Entry 2GEZ (X-ray diffraction, 2.60 A resolution); this record covers chains C and D of the 4 polymer chains in the assembly.

[Chain C]
Molecule: L-asparaginase alpha subunit
From: Lupinus luteus
Notes: EC 3.5.1.1; fragment: N-terminal subunit (residues 1-192)
UniProt: Q9ZSD6 (ASPG_LUPLU); residues 1-192 here = UniProt positions 1-192
Amino-acid sequence (195 residues; numbered -2 to 192; the number before each row is that of its first residue; numbers below 1 keep their minus sign (Gly-2 is residue -2)):
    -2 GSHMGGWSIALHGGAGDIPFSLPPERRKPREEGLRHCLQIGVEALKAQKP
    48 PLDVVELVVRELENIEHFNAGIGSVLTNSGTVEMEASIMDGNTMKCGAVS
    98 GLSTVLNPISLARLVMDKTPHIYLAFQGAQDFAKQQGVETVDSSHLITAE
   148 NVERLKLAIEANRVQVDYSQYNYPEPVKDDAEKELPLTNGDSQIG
Not modelled in the structure: -2 to 1, 168-192
Construct notes: cloning artifact (-2 to 0)
Curated features (UniProtKB/Swiss-Prot):
  - site: Gly192 (Cleavage)

[Chain D]
Molecule: L-asparaginase beta subunit
From: Lupinus luteus
Notes: EC 3.5.1.1; fragment: C-terminal subunit (residues 193-325)
UniProt: Q9ZSD6 (ASPG_LUPLU); residue numbers follow UniProt; this construct covers 193-325
Amino-acid sequence (133 residues; each row starts with the number of its first residue):
   193 TVGCVAVDSHGNLASATSTGGLVNKMVGRIGDTPLIGAGTYANELCAVSA
   243 TGKGEEIIRATVARDVAALMEFKGLSLKEAADFVIHERTPKGTVGLIAVS
   293 AAGEIAMPFNTTGMFRACATEDGYSEIAIWPTT
Curated features (UniProtKB/Swiss-Prot):
  - active site: Thr193 (Nucleophile)
  - binding site (substrate): Arg221 to Asp224, Thr243 to Gly246

[How chain C and chain D interact]
Contacting residue pairs (165):
  Gly2(C) - Ser201(D)  hydrogen bond (backbone-side chain)
  Gly2(C) - Asp314(D)  hydrogen bond (backbone-side chain)
  Gly3(C) - Asp200(D)
  Gly3(C) - Ser201(D)
  Gly3(C) - Glu313(D)  hydrogen bond (backbone-side chain)
  Trp4(C) - Val199(D)
  Trp4(C) - Asp200(D)
  Trp4(C) - Ala311(D)
  Trp4(C) - Thr312(D)
  Trp4(C) - Glu313(D)  hydrogen bond (backbone-backbone)
  Ser5(C) - Ala198(D)
  Ser5(C) - Val199(D)  hydrogen bond (backbone-backbone)
  Ser5(C) - Gly295(D)  hydrogen bond (side chain-backbone)
  Ser5(C) - Ile297(D)
  Ser5(C) - Ala311(D)
  Ser5(C) - Thr312(D)
  Ile6(C) - Cys196(D)  hydrophobic
  Ile6(C) - Val197(D)
  Ile6(C) - Cys310(D)
  Ile6(C) - Ala311(D)  hydrogen bond (backbone-backbone)
  Ala7(C) - Cys196(D)  hydrogen bond (backbone-side chain)
  Ala7(C) - Val197(D)  hydrogen bond (backbone-backbone)
  Ala7(C) - Ile289(D)
  Ala7(C) - Ala309(D)
  Ala7(C) - Cys310(D)  hydrophobic
  Leu8(C) - Gly195(D)
  Leu8(C) - Cys196(D)  hydrophobic
  Leu8(C) - Ile289(D)  hydrophobic
  Leu8(C) - Arg308(D)
  Leu8(C) - Ala309(D)  hydrogen bond (backbone-backbone)
  His9(C) - Thr193(D)
  His9(C) - Val194(D)
  His9(C) - Gly195(D)  hydrogen bond (backbone-backbone)
  His9(C) - Ser241(D)  hydrogen bond
  His9(C) - Ala242(D)
  His9(C) - Thr243(D)
  His9(C) - Ile289(D)
  His9(C) - Phe307(D)
  Gly10(C) - Thr193(D)
  Gly10(C) - Phe307(D)  hydrogen bond (backbone-backbone)
  Gly11(C) - Thr193(D)  hydrogen bond (backbone-backbone)
  Gly11(C) - Thr243(D)
  Gly11(C) - Met306(D)
  Gly11(C) - Phe307(D)  hydrogen bond (backbone-backbone)
  Ala12(C) - Thr243(D)  hydrogen bond (backbone-side chain)
  Ala12(C) - Gly244(D)
  Ala12(C) - Gly287(D)
  Ala12(C) - Thr303(D)
  Ala12(C) - Gly305(D)
  Ala12(C) - Met306(D)  hydrophobic
  Gly13(C) - Thr303(D)  hydrogen bond (backbone-side chain)
  Gly13(C) - Thr304(D)  hydrogen bond (backbone-backbone)
  Gly13(C) - Gly305(D)  hydrogen bond (backbone-backbone)
  Asp14(C) - Thr304(D)  hydrogen bond
  Ile15(C) - Thr304(D)
  Ile15(C) - Gly305(D)
  Ile15(C) - Phe307(D)  hydrophobic
  Ile15(C) - Trp322(D)  hydrogen bond (backbone-side chain)
  Pro16(C) - Trp322(D)
  Phe17(C) - Trp322(D)
  Leu19(C) - Phe307(D)  hydrophobic
  Arg24(C) - Trp322(D)
  Arg27(C) - Phe307(D)
  Leu31(C) - Arg308(D)
  Leu31(C) - Ala320(D)
  Arg32(C) - Ile319(D)
  Leu35(C) - Ala309(D)  hydrophobic
  Leu35(C) - Cys310(D)
  Leu35(C) - Ser317(D)
  Val39(C) - Ala311(D)  hydrophobic
  Pro48(C) - Ala198(D)
  Pro48(C) - Asp200(D)
  Pro48(C) - Asn204(D)
  Pro48(C) - Ala206(D)
  Leu49(C) - Ala206(D)
  Val52(C) - Cys196(D)
  Val52(C) - Val197(D)  hydrophobic
  Val52(C) - Ala198(D)
  Val52(C) - Ala206(D)
  Val52(C) - Ala208(D)  hydrophobic
  Val55(C) - Cys196(D)  hydrophobic
  Val56(C) - Gly195(D)
  Val56(C) - Cys196(D)
  Val56(C) - Ala208(D)  hydrophobic
  Val56(C) - Ser210(D)
  Leu59(C) - Val194(D)  hydrophobic
  Leu59(C) - Gly195(D)
  Glu60(C) - Ser210(D)  hydrogen bond
  Phe65(C) - Val194(D)  hydrophobic
  Asn66(C) - Thr193(D)  hydrogen bond (backbone-backbone)
  Asn66(C) - Thr211(D)
  Asn66(C) - Gly212(D)  hydrogen bond (backbone-backbone)
  Asn66(C) - Gly213(D)  hydrogen bond (side chain-backbone)
  Ala67(C) - Val194(D)  hydrophobic
  Ala67(C) - Ser210(D)
  Ala67(C) - Thr211(D)
  Ala67(C) - Gly212(D)
  Ser71(C) - Gly212(D)
  Val72(C) - Gly212(D)
  Val72(C) - Gly213(D)
  Val72(C) - Leu214(D)
  Val72(C) - Val215(D)  hydrophobic
  Leu73(C) - Leu214(D)
  Leu73(C) - Val215(D)
  Leu73(C) - Asn216(D)  hydrogen bond (backbone-backbone)
  Thr74(C) - Lys217(D)
  Thr74(C) - Val219(D)
  Asn75(C) - Asn216(D)  hydrogen bond
  Asn75(C) - Lys217(D)  hydrogen bond (backbone-backbone)
  Ser76(C) - Val219(D)
  Glu80(C) - Gly212(D)
  Glu80(C) - Lys217(D)  hydrogen bond (backbone-side chain)
  Glu80(C) - Val219(D)
  Glu80(C) - Gly220(D)  hydrogen bond (side chain-backbone)
  Met81(C) - Thr211(D)
  Glu82(C) - Ser210(D)
  Glu82(C) - Thr211(D)  hydrogen bond (backbone-backbone)
  Glu82(C) - Ile222(D)
  Glu82(C) - Gly223(D)  hydrogen bond (side chain-backbone)
  Glu82(C) - Thr225(D)
  Glu82(C) - Pro226(D)
  Ala83(C) - Thr209(D)
  Ala83(C) - Ser210(D)
  Ser84(C) - Ala208(D)
  Ser84(C) - Thr209(D)  hydrogen bond (backbone-backbone)
  Ser84(C) - Thr225(D)  hydrogen bond (side chain-backbone)
  Ser84(C) - Pro226(D)
  Ser84(C) - Thr232(D)  hydrogen bond
  Ile85(C) - Ser207(D)
  Met86(C) - Ala206(D)
  Met86(C) - Ser207(D)  hydrogen bond (backbone-backbone)
  Met86(C) - Ile228(D)  hydrophobic
  Met86(C) - Thr232(D)
  Met86(C) - Tyr233(D)  hydrophobic
  Met86(C) - Ala234(D)
  Asp87(C) - Leu205(D)
  Gly88(C) - Leu205(D)  hydrogen bond (backbone-backbone)
  Gly88(C) - Ala234(D)
  Gly88(C) - Asn235(D)
  Gly88(C) - Glu236(D)
  Asn89(C) - Asn204(D)  hydrogen bond
  Met91(C) - Tyr233(D)
  Met91(C) - Asn235(D)
  Cys93(C) - Ile228(D)  hydrophobic
  Ala95(C) - Pro226(D)
  Val96(C) - Pro226(D)
  Ser97(C) - Ile222(D)
  Ser97(C) - Pro226(D)
  Ile106(C) - Ala208(D)  hydrophobic
  Ile106(C) - Thr209(D)
  Tyr120(C) - Ile222(D)
  Tyr120(C) - Pro226(D)
  Phe123(C) - Gly220(D)
  Phe123(C) - Ile222(D)  hydrophobic
  Leu152(C) - Asn216(D)
  Ala155(C) - Asn216(D)
  Ile156(C) - Asn216(D)
  Arg160(C) - Asn216(D)  hydrogen bond (backbone-side chain)
  Val161(C) - Leu214(D)  hydrophobic
  Val161(C) - Val215(D)
  Val161(C) - Asn216(D)
  Gln162(C) - Leu214(D)
  Gln162(C) - Val215(D)  hydrogen bond (backbone-backbone)
  Asp164(C) - Val215(D)
  Tyr165(C) - Phe307(D)
Other interface residues (no listed pair), chain C (72 interface residues in all): Glu28, Leu42, Val51, Thr78, Pro105, Arg151, Val163
Other interface residues (no listed pair), chain D (65 interface residues in all): Arg221, Leu227, Lys245, Val291, Met299, Ile321

[Summary]
72 residues of chain C and 65 residues of chain D are in contact; the contacts include 40 hydrogen bonds.
Polar pairs include Gly2(C)-Ser201(D), Gly2(C)-Asp314(D) and Gly3(C)-Glu313(D). Curated annotation (UniProt)
lists active-site residue Thr193(D) and 8 substrate-binding residues on chain D.
Chain C is L-asparaginase alpha subunit and chain D is L-asparaginase beta subunit, both from Lupinus luteus;
the structure, Crystal structure of potassium-independent plant asparaginase, was determined by X-ray
diffraction.
